PDB entry 8AT3 | electron microscopy, 33.00 A resolution (very low resolution: no residue pairs are listed; an interface is given only as per-side residue counts) | chains G and H of the 8 polymer chains in the assembly

[Chain G]
Name: HAUS augmin like complex subunit 7 S homeolog
Source organism: Xenopus laevis
UniProtKB: B1H1T5 (B1H1T5_XENLA); numbering as in UniProt (aligned over 1-348)
Chain sequence (348 residues; row label = number of the first residue in the row):
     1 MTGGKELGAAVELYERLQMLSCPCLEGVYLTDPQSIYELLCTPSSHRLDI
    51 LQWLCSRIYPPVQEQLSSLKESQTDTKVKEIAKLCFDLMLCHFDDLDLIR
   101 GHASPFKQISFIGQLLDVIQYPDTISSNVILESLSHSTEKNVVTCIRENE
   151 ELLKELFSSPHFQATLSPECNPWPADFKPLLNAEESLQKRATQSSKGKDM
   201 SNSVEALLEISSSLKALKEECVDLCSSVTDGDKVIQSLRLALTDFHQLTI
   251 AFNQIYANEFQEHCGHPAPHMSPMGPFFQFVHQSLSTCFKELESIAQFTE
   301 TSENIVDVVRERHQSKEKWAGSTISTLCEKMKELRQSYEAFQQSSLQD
Disordered / not traced: 262-270

[Chain H]
Name: HAUS augmin-like complex subunit 8
Source organism: Xenopus laevis
UniProtKB: Q0IHJ3 (HAUS8_XENLA); residue numbers follow UniProt; this construct covers 1-367
Chain sequence (367 residues; row label = number of the first residue in the row):
     1 MSEAGVAPIEDGSQNSSGGSSGDAALKKSKGGAKVVKSRYMQIGRSKVSK
    51 NSLANTTVCSGGKVPERGSGGTPTRRSLAPHKAKITAAVPLPALDGSIFT
   101 KEDLQSTLLDGHRIARPDLDLSVINDRTLQKITPRPVVTSEQKKPKRDTT
   151 PVNLVPEDMVEMIESQTLLLTYLTIKMQKNLFRLEEKAERNLLLVNDQKD
   201 QLQETIHMMKRDLTLLQREERLRDLIEKQDEVLTPVVTSKDPFKDNYTTF
   251 ATALDSTRHQLAIKNIHITGNRHRYLEELQKHLAITKSLLEEIMPSHASE
   301 NAESFDTIKDLENIVLKTDEELARSFRQILDLSFKVNKEISLQSQKAVEE
   351 TCESALVRQWYFDGSLP
Disordered / not traced: 1-154, 260-269

[Chain G / chain H interface]
At this resolution (33 A) residue pairs are not listed: 64 residues of chain G and 74 of chain H lie at the interface.

[In short]
Chain G and chain H form an interface of 64 and 74 residues respectively.
Chain G is HAUS augmin like complex subunit 7 S homeolog and chain H is HAUS augmin-like complex subunit 8,
both from Xenopus laevis; the structure, Structure of the augmin holocomplex in open conformation, was
determined by electron microscopy together with 8AT2 and 8AT4 from the same study.
